Entry 4H7A (X-ray diffraction, 2.60 A resolution); this record covers chains A and B.

Chain A (and B):
Protein: CRISPR-associated protein Cse2
Organism: Thermus thermophilus
Notes: chain B of this document is another copy of the same molecule, construct and numbering; everything in this record applies to it too
UniProtKB: Q53VY0 (CSE2_THET8); residues 1-156 here = UniProt positions 1-156
Amino-acid sequence (168 residues; row label = number of the first residue in the row; numbers below 1 keep their minus sign (Met-11 is residue -11)):
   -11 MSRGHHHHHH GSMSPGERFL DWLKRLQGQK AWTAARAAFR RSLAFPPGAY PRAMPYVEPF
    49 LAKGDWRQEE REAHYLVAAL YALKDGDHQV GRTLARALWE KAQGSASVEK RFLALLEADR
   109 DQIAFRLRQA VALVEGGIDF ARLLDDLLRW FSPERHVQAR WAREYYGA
Unresolved in the structure: -11 to 0 (chain B: -11 to 0, 91-92)
Differences from the reference sequence: expression tag (-11 to 0)

Chain A / chain B interface:
Pairs across the interface (13):
  Ala37(A) - Arg143(B)
  Pro39(A) - Leu101(B)
  Pro39(A) - Leu104(B)  hydrophobic
  Pro39(A) - Glu105(B)
  Arg40(A) - Glu105(B)
  Pro43(A) - Glu97(B)
  Pro43(A) - Leu101(B)  hydrophobic
  Pro43(A) - Tyr154(B)
  Glu46(A) - Ala150(B)
  Glu46(A) - Tyr154(B)
  Pro47(A) - Tyr154(B)
  Ala50(A) - Tyr154(B)
  Arg59(A) - Ala147(B)
Interface residues without a listed pair, chain A (10 interface residues in all): Met42, Gln56
Interface residues without a listed pair, chain B (10 interface residues in all): Glu142, Arg151

Summary:
The chain A/chain B interface involves 10 residues from each chain.
Both chains are CRISPR-associated protein Cse2 (Thermus thermophilus). Entry 4H7A (Crystal structure of CasB
from Thermus thermophilus) was determined by X-ray diffraction together with 4H79 from the same study.
